Entry 5N8D (X-ray diffraction, 1.80 A resolution); this record covers chains A and C of the 3 polymer chains in the assembly.

[Chain A (and C)]
Name: Fiber
From: Murine adenovirus 2
Notes: chain C of this document is another copy of the same molecule, construct and numbering; everything in this record applies to it too
UniProt: E7CH51 (E7CH51_9ADEN); residue numbers follow UniProt; this construct covers 586-787
Chain sequence (237 residues; numbered 551 to 787; the number before each row is that of its first residue):
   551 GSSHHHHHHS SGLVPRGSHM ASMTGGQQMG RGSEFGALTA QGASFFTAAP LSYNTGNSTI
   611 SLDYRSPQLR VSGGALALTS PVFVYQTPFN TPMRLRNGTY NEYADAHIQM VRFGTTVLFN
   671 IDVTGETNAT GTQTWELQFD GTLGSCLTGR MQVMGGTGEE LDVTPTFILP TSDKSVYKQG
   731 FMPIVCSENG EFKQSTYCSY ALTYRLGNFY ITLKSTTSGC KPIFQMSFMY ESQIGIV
Disordered / not traced: 551-593
Sequence notes: expression tag (551-585)
What the authors report for this chain:
  - self-association interface (contacts with another copy of this molecule); pairs are residue here / residue on that copy: Arg615-Val787

[Interface between chain A and chain C]
Residue-residue contacts (89):
  Asn607(A) - Phe596(C)
  Ser608(A) - Ser594(C)
  Ser608(A) - Phe595(C)
  Ser608(A) - Phe596(C)  hydrogen bond (backbone-backbone)
  Thr609(A) - Phe596(C)
  Thr609(A) - Ala598(C)
  Ile610(A) - Phe595(C)  hydrophobic
  Ile610(A) - Phe596(C)  hydrogen bond (backbone-backbone)
  Ile610(A) - Thr597(C)
  Ile610(A) - Ala598(C)  hydrogen bond (backbone-backbone)
  Ile610(A) - Leu601(C)  hydrophobic
  Ser611(A) - Ala598(C)
  Ser611(A) - Leu601(C)
  Leu612(A) - Leu601(C)
  Val621(A) - Pro600(C)
  Ser622(A) - Arg615(C)  hydrogen bond
  Gly623(A) - Arg615(C)
  Gly624(A) - Ala599(C)
  Gly624(A) - Pro600(C)
  Gly624(A) - Asp613(C)
  Ala625(A) - Asp613(C)
  Ala625(A) - Tyr614(C)
  Ala625(A) - Arg615(C)
  Leu626(A) - Pro600(C)
  Leu626(A) - Asp613(C)  hydrogen bond (backbone-backbone)
  Leu626(A) - Tyr614(C)
  Leu626(A) - Arg615(C)  hydrogen bond (backbone-backbone)
  Leu626(A) - Leu619(C)
  Ala627(A) - Gln618(C)
  Ala627(A) - Leu619(C)  hydrophobic
  Leu628(A) - Gln618(C)  hydrogen bond (backbone-side chain)
  Leu628(A) - Leu628(C)  hydrophobic
  Pro631(A) - Gln618(C)
  Val632(A) - Ser630(C)
  Val632(A) - Val632(C)  hydrophobic
  Phe633(A) - Pro617(C)
  Phe633(A) - Gln618(C)
  Val634(A) - Phe663(C)
  Gln636(A) - Thr665(C)  hydrogen bond
  Gln636(A) - Glu781(C)  hydrogen bond
  Thr637(A) - Glu781(C)
  Phe639(A) - Pro720(C)
  Phe639(A) - Thr721(C)
  Phe639(A) - Glu781(C)
  Phe639(A) - Gln783(C)
  His657(A) - Glu781(C)  salt bridge
  Gln659(A) - Thr666(C)
  Gln659(A) - Met779(C)
  Gln659(A) - Glu781(C)
  Phe663(A) - Phe663(C)  hydrophobic
  Leu668(A) - Met779(C)  hydrophobic
  Asn670(A) - Met779(C)
  Asp672(A) - Lys728(C)  salt bridge
  Asp672(A) - Tyr750(C)
  Met704(A) - Thr665(C)
  Gly705(A) - Ser630(C)
  Gly705(A) - Thr665(C)
  Gly706(A) - Thr629(C)  hydrogen bond (backbone-backbone)
  Gly706(A) - Ser630(C)  hydrogen bond (backbone-side chain)
  Gly706(A) - Arg662(C)  hydrogen bond (backbone-side chain)
  Gly706(A) - Gly664(C)
  Gly706(A) - Gly785(C)
  Gly706(A) - Ile786(C)  hydrogen bond (backbone-backbone)
  Thr707(A) - Arg620(C)
  Thr707(A) - Thr629(C)  hydrogen bond (backbone-backbone)
  Thr707(A) - Gly785(C)
  Thr707(A) - Ile786(C)
  Thr707(A) - Val787(C)
  Gly708(A) - Thr665(C)
  Leu711(A) - Pro617(C)
  Leu711(A) - Thr629(C)
  Val713(A) - Pro617(C)  hydrophobic
  Pro733(A) - Pro733(C)
  Val735(A) - Phe731(C)  hydrophobic
  Val735(A) - Met732(C)
  Val735(A) - Pro733(C)
  Ser737(A) - Phe731(C)
  Asn739(A) - Gln729(C)
  Gly740(A) - Gln729(C)
  Gly740(A) - Phe731(C)
  Glu741(A) - Phe731(C)
  Phe742(A) - Phe731(C)
  Phe742(A) - Tyr747(C)  hydrophobic
  Gln775(A) - Lys728(C)
  Gln775(A) - Met732(C)
  Gln775(A) - Tyr750(C)  hydrogen bond
  Gln775(A) - Phe778(C)
  Gln775(A) - Met779(C)  hydrogen bond (side chain-backbone)
  Val787(A) - Arg615(C)
Also at the interface, not in a pair above, chain A (52 interface residues in all): Phe595, Leu601, Tyr603, Tyr614, Val661, Asp712, Ile734, Ser745, Ile786
Also at the interface, not in a pair above, chain C (46 interface residues in all): Ile610, Leu612, Leu626, Gly730, Ser782, Ile784

[Summary]
52 residues of chain A face 46 of chain C across their interface; the contacts include 16 hydrogen bonds and 2
salt bridges. Polar pairs include His657(A)-Glu781(C), Asp672(A)-Lys728(C) and Ser622(A)-Arg615(C). The paper
reports a self-association interface involving Arg615(A).
Chain A and chain C are both Fiber (Murine adenovirus 2); the structure, Structure of the distal domain of
mouse adenovirus 2 fibre, P21 native, was determined by X-ray diffraction, deposited together with 5N83, 5NBH
and 5NC1.
